PDB entry 5CBZ | X-ray diffraction, 2.20 A resolution | chains A and B of the 4 polymer chains in the assembly

== Chain A (and B) ==
Protein: AncMR DNA Binding Domain
Notes: chain B of this document is another copy of the same molecule, construct and numbering; everything in this record applies to it too
Chain sequence (105 residues; numbered 391 to 495; the number before each row is that of its first residue):
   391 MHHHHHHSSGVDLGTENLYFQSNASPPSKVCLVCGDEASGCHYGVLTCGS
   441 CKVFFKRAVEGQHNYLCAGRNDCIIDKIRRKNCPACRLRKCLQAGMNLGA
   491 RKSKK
Disordered / not traced: 391-417, 491-495 (chain B: 391-417, 492-495)
Bound ions: Zn2+ site 1: Cys-421, Cys-424, Cys-438, Cys-441; Zn2+ site 2: Cys-457, Cys-463, Cys-473, Cys-476

== How chain A and chain B interact ==
Contacting residue pairs (18; chain A residue first):
  Leu-456(A) with Arg-469(B); Asn-472(B), hydrogen bond (backbone-side chain)
  Cys-457(A) with Arg-469(B), hydrogen bond (backbone-side chain)
  Ala-458(A) with Cys-463(B); Ile-464(B), hydrogen bond (backbone-backbone); Arg-469(B); Asn-472(B)
  Arg-460(A) with Arg-460(B); Asp-462(B), salt bridge
  Asp-462(A) with Arg-460(B), salt bridge
  Cys-463(A) with Ala-458(B)
  Ile-464(A) with Ala-458(B), hydrogen bond (backbone-backbone)
  Arg-469(A) with Leu-456(B); Cys-457(B), hydrogen bond (side chain-backbone); Ala-458(B)
  Asn-472(A) with Leu-456(B), hydrogen bond (side chain-backbone); Ala-458(B); Asn-472(B)
Other interface residues (no listed pair), chain A (10 interface residues in all): Ile-468
Other interface residues (no listed pair), chain B (11 interface residues in all): Asn-454, Cys-473

== In short ==
10 residues of chain A and 11 residues of chain B are in contact; the contacts include 6 hydrogen bonds and 2
salt bridges. Polar pairs include Arg-460(A)/Asp-462(B), Leu-456(A)/Asn-472(B) and Cys-457(A)/Arg-469(B). The
Zn2+ site 1 is built by Cys-421(A), Cys-424(A), Cys-438(A) and Cys-441(A).
Chain A and chain B are both AncMR DNA Binding Domain; the structure, AncMR DNA Binding Domain - (+)GRE
Complex, was determined by X-ray diffraction, deposited together with 5CBX, 5CBY, 5CC0 and 5CC1.
